Entry 7E4Q (X-ray diffraction, 2.50 A resolution); this record covers chains C and E of the 6 polymer chains in the assembly.

== Chain C ==
Molecule: Tubulin alpha-1B chain
From: Bos taurus
Reference sequence: P81947 (TBA1B_BOVIN); numbering as in UniProt (aligned over 1-440)
Sequence (440 residues; numbered 1 to 440; the number before each row is that of its first residue):
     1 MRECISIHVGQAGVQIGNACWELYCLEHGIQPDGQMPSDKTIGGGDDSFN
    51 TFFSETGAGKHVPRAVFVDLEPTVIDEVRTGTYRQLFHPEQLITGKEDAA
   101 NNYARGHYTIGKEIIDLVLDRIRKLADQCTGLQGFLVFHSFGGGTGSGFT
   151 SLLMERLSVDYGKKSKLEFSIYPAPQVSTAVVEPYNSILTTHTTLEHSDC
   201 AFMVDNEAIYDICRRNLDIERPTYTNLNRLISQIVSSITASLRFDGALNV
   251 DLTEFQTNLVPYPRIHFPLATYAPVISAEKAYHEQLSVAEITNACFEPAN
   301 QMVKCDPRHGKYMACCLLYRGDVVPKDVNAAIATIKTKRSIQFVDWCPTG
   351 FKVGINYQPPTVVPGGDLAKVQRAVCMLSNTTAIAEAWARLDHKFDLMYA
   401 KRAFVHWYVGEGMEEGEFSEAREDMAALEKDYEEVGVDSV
Bound ions: Ca2+: D39, T41, G44, E55
Small-molecule neighbours: GTP (guanosine-5'-triphosphate): G10, Q11, A12, Q15, I16, D69, D98, A99, A100, N101, S140, G142, G143, G144, T145, G146, I171, P173, V177, S178, T179, E183, N206, Y224, L227, N228, I231

== Chain E ==
Molecule: Stathmin-4
From: Rattus norvegicus
Reference sequence: P63043 (STMN4_RAT); residues 6-143 here correspond to UniProt positions 50-187 (UniProt number = residue number + 44)
Sequence (138 residues; row label = number of the first residue in the row):
     6 MEVIELNKCTSGQSFEVILKPPSFDGVPEFNASLPRRRDPSLEEIQKKLE
    56 AAEERRKYQEAELLKHLAEKREHEREVIQKAIEENNNFIKMAKEKLAQKM
   106 ESNKENREAHLAAMLERLQEKDKHAEEVRKNKELKEEA
Not modelled in the structure: 29-43
Curated features (UniProtKB/Swiss-Prot):
  - modified residue: S46 (Phosphoserine)

== Interface between chain C and chain E ==
Contacting residue pairs (31; chain C residue first):
  H107(C) - L101(E)
  H107(C) - K104(E)
  H107(C) - M105(E)
  Y108(C) - K104(E)
  Y108(C) - M105(E)  hydrophobic
  Y108(C) - N108(E)
  T109(C) - R112(E)
  K112(C) - M105(E)
  E155(C) - L101(E)
  E155(C) - K104(E)  salt bridge
  R156(C) - L101(E)
  S158(C) - F93(E)
  S158(C) - I94(E)
  V159(C) - I94(E)
  V159(C) - K98(E)
  G162(C) - I94(E)
  K163(C) - N90(E)
  T193(C) - K104(E)
  E196(C) - F93(E)
  H197(C) - F93(E)
  V409(C) - H115(E)  hydrogen bond (backbone-side chain)
  G410(C) - R112(E)
  G410(C) - H115(E)
  E411(C) - N108(E)  hydrogen bond (backbone-side chain)
  E411(C) - R112(E)  salt bridge
  G412(C) - N108(E)
  G412(C) - N111(E)  hydrogen bond (backbone-side chain)
  G412(C) - R112(E)
  M413(C) - N108(E)
  E414(C) - S107(E)  hydrogen bond
  E414(C) - N111(E)  hydrogen bond
Also at the interface, not in a pair above, chain C (20 interface residues in all): L152
Also at the interface, not in a pair above, chain E (14 interface residues in all): A97, K100

== Summary ==
20 residues of chain C face 14 of chain E across their interface; the contacts include 5 hydrogen bonds and 2
salt bridges. Polar pairs include E155(C)-K104(E), E411(C)-R112(E) and V409(C)-H115(E). Bound to chain C: GTP.
D39(C), T41(C), G44(C) and E55(C) coordinate Ca2+.
Chain C is Tubulin alpha-1B chain (Bos taurus) and chain E is Stathmin-4 (Rattus norvegicus); the structure,
Crystal structure of tubulin in complex with L-DM1-SMe, was determined by X-ray diffraction, deposited
together with 7E4R and 7E4Z.
